Entry 2QQD (X-ray diffraction, 2.00 A resolution); this record covers chains A and C of the 5 polymer chains in the assembly.

Chain A:
Name: Pyruvoyl-dependent arginine decarboxylase (EC 4.1.1.19) (PvlArgDC)
Organism: Methanocaldococcus jannaschii
Notes: EC 4.1.1.19; fragment: Beta subunit
UniProtKB: Q57764 (PDAD_METJA); numbering as in UniProt (aligned over 1-52)
Sequence (53 residues; row label = number of the first residue in the row; numbering starts at 0):
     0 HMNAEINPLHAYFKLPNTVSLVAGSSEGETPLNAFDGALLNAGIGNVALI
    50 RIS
Not modelled in the structure: 0-7
Differences from the reference sequence: expression tag (0); engineered mutation A47 (Asn in Q57764)
Ligand contacts: agmatine (AG2): L31, F34, D35, L38, G44, V46, A47, L48
UniProt features mapped onto this chain:
  - site: S52 (Cleavage (non-hydrolytic))
What the authors report for this chain:
  - mutagenesis - N47A (500-fold): decreased catalytic activity

Chain C:
Name: Pyruvoyl-dependent arginine decarboxylase (EC 4.1.1.19) (PvlArgDC)
Organism: Methanocaldococcus jannaschii
Notes: EC 4.1.1.19
UniProtKB: Q57764 (PDAD_METJA); residues 1-165 here = UniProt positions 1-165
Sequence (166 residues; numbered 0 to 165; the number before each row is that of its first residue; numbering starts at 0):
     0 HMNAEINPLHAYFKLPNTVSLVAGSSEGETPLNAFDGALLNAGIGNVALI
    50 RISSIMPPEAEIVPLPKLPMGALVPTAYGYIISDVPGETISAAISVAIPK
   100 DKSLCGLIMEYEGKCSKKEAEKTVREMAKIGFEMRGWELDRIESIAVEHT
   150 VEKLGCAFAAAALWYK
Not modelled in the structure: 0-6
Differences from the reference sequence: expression tag (0); engineered mutation A47 (Asn in Q57764)
Ligand contacts: agmatine (AG2): L31, F34, D35, L38, G44, V46, A47
UniProt features mapped onto this chain:
  - site: S52, S53 (Cleavage (non-hydrolytic))
  - modified residue: S53 (Pyruvic acid (Ser))
What the authors report for this chain:
  - conformationally variable residues: I51 to I54
  - catalytic residues: S53, E109 (citing earlier work)

Chain A / chain C interface:
Contacting residue pairs (16):
  H9(A) with H9(C), hydrogen bond
  A10(A) with H9(C), hydrogen bond (backbone-side chain); F12(C)
  Y11(A) with F12(C)
  F12(A) with Y11(C), hydrophobic; F12(C), hydrophobic
  L14(A) with M69(C); G70(C)
  P15(A) with L72(C), hydrophobic
  I49(A) with I49(C), hydrophobic
  I51(A) with L48(C); I49(C), hydrophobic
  S52(A) with F34(C); A47(C); L48(C), hydrogen bond (backbone-backbone); Y77(C), hydrogen bond
Interface residues without a listed pair, chain A (10 interface residues in all): R50
Interface residues without a listed pair, chain C (17 interface residues in all): L8, L38, V46, P68, A71, W163

In short:
10 residues of chain A face 17 of chain C across their interface, with 4 hydrogen bonds. Among the polar pairs
are H9(A)-H9(C), A10(A)-H9(C) and S52(A)-L48(C). Ligands of chain A: agmatine. Bound to chain C: agmatine. The
paper reports catalytic residues S53(C) and E109(C); N47A of chain A reduces catalytic activity.
Here chain A is Pyruvoyl-dependent arginine decarboxylase (EC 4.1.1.19) (PvlArgDC) and chain C is
Pyruvoyl-dependent arginine decarboxylase (EC 4.1.1.19) (PvlArgDC), both from Methanocaldococcus jannaschii.
Entry 2QQD (N47A mutant of Pyruvoyl-dependent Arginine Decarboxylase from Methanococcus jannashii) was
determined by X-ray diffraction, deposited together with 2QQC.
